7RIM - chains B and C of the 13 polymer chains in the assembly; structure by X-ray diffraction, 2.90 A resolution.

# Chain B
Protein: DNA-directed RNA polymerase II subunit RPB2
From: Saccharomyces cerevisiae (strain ATCC 204508 / S288c)
Notes: EC 2.7.7.6
Reference sequence: P08518 (RPB2_YEAST); numbering as in UniProt (aligned over 1-1224)
Chain sequence (1224 residues; numbered 1 to 1224; the number before each row is that of its first residue):
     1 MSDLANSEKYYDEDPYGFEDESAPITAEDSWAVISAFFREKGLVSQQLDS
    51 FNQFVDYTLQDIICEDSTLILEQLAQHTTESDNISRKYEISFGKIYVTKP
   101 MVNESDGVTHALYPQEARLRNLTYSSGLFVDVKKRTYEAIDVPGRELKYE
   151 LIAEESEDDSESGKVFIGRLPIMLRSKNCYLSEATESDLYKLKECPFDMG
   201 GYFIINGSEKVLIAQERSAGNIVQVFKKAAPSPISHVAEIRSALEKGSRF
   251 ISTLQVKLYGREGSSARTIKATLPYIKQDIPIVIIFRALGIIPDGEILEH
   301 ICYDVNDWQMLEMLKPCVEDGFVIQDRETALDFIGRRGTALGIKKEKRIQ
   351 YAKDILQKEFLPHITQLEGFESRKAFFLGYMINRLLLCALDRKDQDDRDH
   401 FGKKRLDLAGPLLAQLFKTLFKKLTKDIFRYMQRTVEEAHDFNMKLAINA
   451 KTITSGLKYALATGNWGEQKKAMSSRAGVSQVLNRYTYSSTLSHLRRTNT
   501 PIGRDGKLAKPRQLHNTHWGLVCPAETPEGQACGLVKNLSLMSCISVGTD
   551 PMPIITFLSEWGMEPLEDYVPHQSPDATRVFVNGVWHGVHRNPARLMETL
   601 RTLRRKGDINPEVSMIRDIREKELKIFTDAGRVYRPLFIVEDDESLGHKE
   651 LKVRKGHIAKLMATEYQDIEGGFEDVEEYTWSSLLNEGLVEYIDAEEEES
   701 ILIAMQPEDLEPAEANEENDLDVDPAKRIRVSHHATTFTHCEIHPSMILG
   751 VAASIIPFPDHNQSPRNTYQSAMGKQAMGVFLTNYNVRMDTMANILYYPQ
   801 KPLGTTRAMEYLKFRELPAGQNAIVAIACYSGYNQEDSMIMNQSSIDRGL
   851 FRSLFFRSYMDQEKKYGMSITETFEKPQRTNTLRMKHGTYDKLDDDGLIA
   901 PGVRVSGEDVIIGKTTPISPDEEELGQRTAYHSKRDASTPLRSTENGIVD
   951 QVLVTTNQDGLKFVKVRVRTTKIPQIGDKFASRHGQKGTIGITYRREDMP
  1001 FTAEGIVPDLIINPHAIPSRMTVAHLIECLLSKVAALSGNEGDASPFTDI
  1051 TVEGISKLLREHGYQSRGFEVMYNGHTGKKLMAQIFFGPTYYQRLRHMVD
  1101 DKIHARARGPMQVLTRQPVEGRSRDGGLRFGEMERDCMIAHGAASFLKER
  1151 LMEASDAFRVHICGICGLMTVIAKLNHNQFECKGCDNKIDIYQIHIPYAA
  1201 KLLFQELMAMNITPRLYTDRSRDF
Not modelled in the structure: 1-19, 76-85, 139-161, 338-344, 439-445, 644-646, 669-675, 715-720, 920-929, 1222-1224
Ion coordination: Zn2+: Cys1163, Cys1166, Cys1182, Cys1185

# Chain C
Protein: DNA-directed RNA polymerase II subunit RPB3
From: Saccharomyces cerevisiae (strain ATCC 204508 / S288c)
Reference sequence: P16370 (RPB3_YEAST); residue numbers follow UniProt; this construct covers 1-318
Chain sequence (318 residues; each row starts with the number of its first residue):
     1 MSEEGPQVKIREASKDNVDFILSNVDLAMANSLRRVMIAEIPTLAIDSVE
    51 VETNTTVLADEFIAHRLGLIPLQSMDIEQLEYSRDCFCEDHCDKCSVVLT
   101 LQAFGESESTTNVYSKDLVIVSNLMGRNIGHPIIQDKEGNGVLICKLRKG
   151 QELKLTCVAKKGIAKEHAKWGPAAAIEFEYDPWNKLKHTDYWYEQDSAKE
   201 WPQSKNCEYEDPPNEGDPFDYKAQADTFYMNVESVGSIPVDQVVVRGIDT
   251 LQKKVASILLALTQMDQDKVNFASGDNNTASNMLGSNEDVMMTGAEQDPY
   301 SNASQMGNTGSGGYDNAW
Not modelled in the structure: 1, 269-318
Curated features (UniProtKB/Swiss-Prot):
  - binding site (Zn(2+)): Cys86, Cys88, Cys92, Cys95
  - modified residue: Ser2 (N-acetylserine)
  - natural variant: Ala30 (A30D: In mutant RPB3-1)
  - mutagenesis: Lys9 (K9E: Transcript termination readthrough)
Ion coordination: Zn2+: Cys86, Cys88, Cys92, Cys95

# Interface between chain B and chain C
Contacting residue pairs (75):
  Asn786(B) with Val57(C), hydrogen bond (side chain-backbone)
  Tyr797(B) with Glu61(C), hydrogen bond; Phe62(C), hydrophobic
  Tyr798(B) with Phe62(C); His65(C); Arg66(C), hydrogen bond
  Ser844(B) with Ala168(C)
  Asp847(B) with His65(C), hydrogen bond (backbone-side chain); His167(C); Ala168(C), hydrogen bond (side chain-backbone)
  Arg848(B) with His65(C); Ala168(C)
  Gly849(B) with His65(C)
  Arg852(B) with His65(C)
  Leu854(B) with Glu61(C)
  Arg969(B) with Ala59(C); Glu61(C), salt bridge
  Thr971(B) with Glu61(C), hydrogen bond
  Arg995(B) with Lys165(C)
  Arg996(B) with Arg34(C); Ile38(C); Ala173(C); Ala174(C), hydrogen bond (side chain-backbone)
  Glu997(B) with Arg34(C); Arg35(C); Ile38(C); Ala39(C)
  Asp998(B) with Arg35(C), salt bridge
  Phe1001(B) with Arg34(C); Phe178(C), hydrophobic
  Ala1003(B) with Glu177(C); Phe178(C), hydrogen bond (backbone-backbone)
  Glu1004(B) with Ala175(C); Glu177(C)
  Gly1005(B) with Ala175(C); Ile176(C)
  Arg1060(B) with Lys199(C), hydrogen bond (side chain-backbone); Glu200(C), hydrogen bond (side chain-backbone)
  Gly1063(B) with Pro202(C)
  Gln1065(B) with Glu200(C); Trp201(C); Pro202(C)
  Arg1067(B) with Glu194(C), salt bridge
  Phe1069(B) with Trp192(C); Trp201(C), hydrophobic
  Tyr1073(B) with Phe178(C); Glu179(C); Tyr180(C)
  Gly1075(B) with Asn31(C); Arg34(C), hydrogen bond (backbone-side chain); Arg35(C), hydrogen bond (backbone-side chain)
  His1076(B) with Asn31(C), hydrogen bond (backbone-side chain); Arg35(C)
  Thr1077(B) with Leu27(C); Asn31(C), hydrogen bond (backbone-side chain)
  Gly1078(B) with Leu27(C); Asn31(C); Phe178(C); Tyr180(C)
  Lys1079(B) with Leu27(C); Tyr180(C); His188(C)
  Lys1080(B) with Tyr180(C), hydrogen bond (side chain-backbone); Asp181(C), hydrogen bond (side chain-backbone); His188(C)
  Leu1081(B) with Thr189(C), hydrogen bond (backbone-side chain)
  Met1082(B) with Lys187(C); His188(C); Thr189(C), hydrogen bond (backbone-side chain); Asp190(C), hydrogen bond (backbone-backbone)
  Gln1084(B) with Thr189(C), hydrogen bond; Asp190(C), hydrogen bond (side chain-backbone); Tyr191(C); Trp192(C), hydrogen bond (side chain-backbone); Trp201(C)
Also at the interface, not in a pair above, chain B (41 interface residues in all): Ile948, Thr970, Met999, Tyr1064, Glu1070, Val1071, Asn1074
Also at the interface, not in a pair above, chain C (38 interface residues in all): Ala28, Asp60, Leu69

# Summary
41 residues of chain B face 38 of chain C across their interface, with 22 hydrogen bonds and 3 salt bridges.
Polar pairs include Arg969(B)-Glu61(C), Asp998(B)-Arg35(C) and Arg1067(B)-Glu194(C). Curated annotation
(UniProt) lists 4 Zn2+-binding residues and one mutagenesis site on chain C.
Chain B is DNA-directed RNA polymerase II subunit RPB2 and chain C is DNA-directed RNA polymerase II subunit
RPB3, both from Saccharomyces cerevisiae (strain ATCC 204508 / S288c); the structure, RNA polymerase II
elongation complex with hairpin polyamide Py-Im 1, scaffold 1, was determined by X-ray diffraction, deposited
together with 7RIP, 7RIQ, 7RIW, 7RIX and 7RIY.
